PDB entry 7P9U | electron microscopy, 3.70 A resolution | chains A and B

== Chain A ==
Molecule: 4F2 cell-surface antigen heavy chain
Source organism: Homo sapiens
UniProt: P08195 (4F2_HUMAN); residues 3-631 here correspond to UniProt positions 2-630 (UniProt number = residue number - 1)
Sequence (638 residues; each row starts with the number of its first residue; numbers below 1 keep their minus sign (Met-6 is residue -6)):
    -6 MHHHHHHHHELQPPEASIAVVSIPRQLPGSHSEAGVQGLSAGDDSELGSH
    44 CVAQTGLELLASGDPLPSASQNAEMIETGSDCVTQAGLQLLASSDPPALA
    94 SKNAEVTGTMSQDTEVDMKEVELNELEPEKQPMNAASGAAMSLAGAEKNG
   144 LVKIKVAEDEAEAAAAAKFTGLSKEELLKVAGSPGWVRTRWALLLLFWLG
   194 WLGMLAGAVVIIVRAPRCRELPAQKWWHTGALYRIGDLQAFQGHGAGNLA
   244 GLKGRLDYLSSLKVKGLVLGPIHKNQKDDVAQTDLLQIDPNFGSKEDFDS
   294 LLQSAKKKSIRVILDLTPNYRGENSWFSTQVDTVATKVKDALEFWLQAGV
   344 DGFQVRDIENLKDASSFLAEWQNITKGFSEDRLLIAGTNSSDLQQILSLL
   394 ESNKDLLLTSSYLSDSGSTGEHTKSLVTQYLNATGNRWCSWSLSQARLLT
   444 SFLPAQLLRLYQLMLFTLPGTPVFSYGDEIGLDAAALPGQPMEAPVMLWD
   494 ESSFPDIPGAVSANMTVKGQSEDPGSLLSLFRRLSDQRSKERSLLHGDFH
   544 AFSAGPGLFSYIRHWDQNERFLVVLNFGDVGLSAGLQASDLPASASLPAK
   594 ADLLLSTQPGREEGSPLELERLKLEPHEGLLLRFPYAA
Not modelled in the structure: -6 to 167, 215-631
Differences from the reference sequence: initiating methionine (-6); expression tag (-5 to 2)
UniProt features mapped onto this chain:
  - modified residue: Ser104 (Phosphoserine), Thr107 (Phosphothreonine), Ser135 (Phosphoserine), Ser166 (Phosphoserine), Ser407 (Phosphoserine), Ser409 (Phosphoserine), Ser411 (Phosphoserine), Ser528 (Phosphoserine), Ser532 (Phosphoserine)
  - glycosylation (N-linked (GlcNAc...) asparagine): Asn366, Asn382, Asn425 (complex), Asn507
  - cross-link (Glycyl lysine isopeptide (Lys-Gly)): Lys148 (interchain with G-Cter in ubiquitin), Lys167 (interchain with G-Cter in SUMO2)

== Chain B ==
Molecule: Cystine/glutamate transporter
Source organism: Homo sapiens
UniProt: Q9UPY5 (XCT_HUMAN); numbering as in UniProt (aligned over 2-501)
Sequence (509 residues; numbered -7 to 501; the number before each row is that of its first residue; numbers below 1 keep their minus sign (Met-7 is residue -7)):
    -7 MDYKDDDDKVRKPVVSTISKGGYLQGNVNGRLPSLGNKEPPGQEKVQLKR
    43 KVTLLRGVSIIIGTIIGAGIFISPKGVLQNTGSVGMSLTIWTVCGVLSLF
    93 GALSYAELGTTIKKSGGHYTYILEVFGPLPAFVRVWVELLIIRPAATAVI
   143 SLAFGRYILEPFFIQCEIPELAIKLITAVGITVVMVLNSMSVSWSARIQI
   193 FLTFCKLTAILIIIVPGVMQLIKGQTQNFKDAFSGRDSSITRLPLAFYYG
   243 MYAYAGWFYLNFVTEEVENPEKTIPLAICISMAIVTIGYVLTNVAYFTTI
   293 NAEELLLSNAVAVTFSERLLGNFSLAVPIFVALSCFGSMNGGVFAVSRLF
   343 YVASREGHLPEILSMIHVRKHTPLPAVIVLHPLTMIMLFSGDLDSLLNFL
   393 SFARWLFIGLAVAGLIYLRYKCPDMHRPFKVPLFIPALFSFTCLFMVALS
   443 LYSDPFSTGIGFVITLTGVPAYYLFIIWDKKPRWFRIMSEKITRTLQIIL
   493 EVVPEEDKL
Not modelled in the structure: -7 to 44, 500-501
Differences from the reference sequence: initiating methionine (-7); expression tag (-6 to 1)
Residues lining bound ligands: glutamic acid (GLU): Arg135, Ala138, Ile142, Tyr244, Ala247, Phe250, Tyr251, Ser330, Arg396
UniProt features mapped onto this chain:
  - binding site (L-glutamate): Arg135, Tyr244
  - modified residue: Ser26 (Phosphoserine)
  - glycosylation: Asn314 (N-linked (GlcNAc...) asparagine)
Reported in the primary citation:
  - binding site for glutamic acid: Arg135, Tyr244
  - conformationally variable residues (side-chain flip): Arg135, Tyr244, Phe336
  - contacts within the chain: Arg135-Tyr251
  - specificity-determining residues: Arg396 (from molecular simulation)
  - specificity-determining residues: Gly334 (proposed by the authors, not directly observed)

== How chain A and chain B interact ==
Pairs across the interface - 30 pairs, chain A then chain B:
  Glu168(A) - Val495(B)
  Glu168(A) - Pro496(B)
  Glu168(A) - Glu497(B)
  Leu170(A) - Gln489(B)
  Leu171(A) - Val360(B)  hydrophobic
  Leu171(A) - Ile490(B)  hydrophobic
  Leu171(A) - Val494(B)
  Leu171(A) - Val495(B)  hydrophobic
  Val173(A) - Ile490(B)  hydrophobic
  Ala174(A) - Glu493(B)
  Trp179(A) - Ile490(B)  hydrophobic
  Thr182(A) - Ile491(B)
  Arg183(A) - Ile490(B)  hydrogen bond (side chain-backbone)
  Arg183(A) - Ile491(B)  hydrogen bond (side chain-backbone)
  Arg183(A) - Glu493(B)  salt bridge
  Leu186(A) - Ile491(B)  hydrophobic
  Trp194(A) - Val171(B)
  Trp194(A) - Thr174(B)  hydrogen bond
  Met197(A) - Leu167(B)
  Met197(A) - Ala170(B)  hydrophobic
  Ala201(A) - Leu167(B)  hydrophobic
  Ala201(A) - Ile168(B)  hydrophobic
  Ile204(A) - Pro161(B)  hydrophobic
  Ile204(A) - Leu163(B)  hydrophobic
  Ile204(A) - Ala164(B)  hydrophobic
  Ile205(A) - Leu151(B)  hydrophobic
  Ala208(A) - Phe155(B)  hydrophobic
  Pro209(A) - Phe155(B)
  Cys211(A) - Cys158(B)  disulfide
  Leu214(A) - Gln157(B)
Interface residues without a listed pair, chain A (21 interface residues in all): Phe190, Trp191, Leu198
Interface residues without a listed pair, chain B (24 interface residues in all): Ile156, Val178, His373
Disulfides between the chains: Cys211(A)-Cys158(B)

== In short ==
Chain A and chain B form an interface of 21 and 24 residues respectively; the contacts include 1 disulfide
bond, 3 hydrogen bonds and 1 salt bridge. Polar contacts include Arg183(A)-Glu493(B), Arg183(A)-Ile490(B) and
Arg183(A)-Ile491(B). The paper reports a binding site for glutamic acid at Arg135(B) and Tyr244(B);
specificity determinants Arg396(B) and Gly334(B).
Here chain A is 4F2 cell-surface antigen heavy chain and chain B is Cystine/glutamate transporter, both from
Homo sapiens. Entry 7P9U (Cryo EM structure of System XC- in complex with glutamate) was determined by
electron microscopy, deposited together with 7P9V.
